PDB entry 5MFC | X-ray diffraction, 2.40 A resolution | chains A and B

# Chain A
Molecule: Yiiim5aii
Organism: synthetic construct
Sequence (286 residues; numbered 8 to 293; the number before each row is that of its first residue):
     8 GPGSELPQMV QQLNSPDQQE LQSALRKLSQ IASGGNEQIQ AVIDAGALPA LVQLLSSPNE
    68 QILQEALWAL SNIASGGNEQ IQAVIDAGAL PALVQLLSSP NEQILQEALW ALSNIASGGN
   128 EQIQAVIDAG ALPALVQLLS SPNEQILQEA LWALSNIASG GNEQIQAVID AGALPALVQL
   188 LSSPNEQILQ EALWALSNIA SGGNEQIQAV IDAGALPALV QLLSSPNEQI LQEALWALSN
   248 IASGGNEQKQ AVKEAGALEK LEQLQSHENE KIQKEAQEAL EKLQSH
Unresolved in the structure: 293
Reported in the primary citation:
  - conformationally variable residues (side-chain flip): Glu156

# Chain B
Molecule: (KR)4-Green fluorescent protein, Green fluorescent protein
Organism: Aequorea victoria
UniProt: A0A059PIQ0 (A0A059PIQ0_AEQVI); residues 1003-1238 here correspond to UniProt positions 3-238 (UniProt number = residue number - 1000)
Sequence (255 residues; numbered 982 to 1238; 2 numbers in that range are skipped by the numbering (no residue carries them; nothing is unmodelled there); the number before each row is that of its first residue):
   982 GPGSGSPKRK RKRKREGKLM SKGEELFTGV VPILVELDGD VNGHKFSVRG EGEGDATNGK
  1042 LTLKFICTTG KLPVPWPTLV TTL
  1066 T
  1068 VQCFSRYPDH MKRHDFFKSA MPEGYVQERT ISFKDDGTYK TRAEVKFEGD TLVNRIELKG
  1128 IDFKEDGNIL GHKLEYNFNS HNVYITADKQ KNGIKANFKI RHNVEDGSVQ LADHYQQNTP
  1188 IGDGPVLLPD NHYLSTQSVL SKDPNEKRDH MVLLEFVTAA GITHGMDELY K
Unresolved in the structure: 982-988, 1232-1238
Glycans and other covalent adducts: covalent link Leu1064-Thr1066; covalent link Thr1066-Val1068
Modified residues: Thr1066 (chromophore; CRO)
Construct notes: conflict Arg1030 (Ser30 in A0A059PIQ0), Ser1072 (Ala72 in A0A059PIQ0), Arg1080 (Gln80 in A0A059PIQ0), Val1206 (Ala206 in A0A059PIQ0); chromophore (1066, 1066, 1066)

# How chain A and chain B interact
Residue-residue contacts (82):
  Arg33(A) - Gly1191(B)
  Arg33(A) - Pro1192(B)
  Gln37(A) - Arg1080(B)
  Ser40(A) - Lys999(B)
  Ser40(A) - Met1001(B)
  Ser40(A) - Arg1080(B)  hydrogen bond
  Gly41(A) - Lys999(B)
  Gly41(A) - Arg1080(B)
  Asn43(A) - Lys999(B)  hydrogen bond
  Ile46(A) - Lys999(B)
  Gln71(A) - Lys1003(B)
  Glu72(A) - Lys1003(B)  salt bridge
  Glu72(A) - Pro1192(B)
  Trp75(A) - Leu1000(B)  hydrogen bond (side chain-backbone)
  Trp75(A) - Met1001(B)
  Trp75(A) - Ser1002(B)
  Trp75(A) - Lys1003(B)
  Asn79(A) - Lys999(B)
  Asn79(A) - Leu1000(B)  hydrogen bond (side chain-backbone)
  Ser82(A) - Arg996(B)  hydrogen bond (backbone-side chain)
  Ser82(A) - Gly998(B)
  Ser82(A) - Lys999(B)
  Gln110(A) - Lys1003(B)
  Gln110(A) - Pro1089(B)
  Gln113(A) - Glu1006(B)
  Gln113(A) - Leu1007(B)
  Glu114(A) - Lys1003(B)
  Glu114(A) - Glu1006(B)
  Trp117(A) - Glu997(B)
  Trp117(A) - Gly998(B)  hydrogen bond (side chain-backbone)
  Trp117(A) - Leu1000(B)  hydrophobic
  Trp117(A) - Glu1006(B)
  Trp117(A) - Thr1009(B)
  Ser120(A) - Glu997(B)  hydrogen bond
  Asn121(A) - Arg996(B)
  Asn121(A) - Glu997(B)  hydrogen bond (side chain-backbone)
  Asn121(A) - Gly998(B)  hydrogen bond (side chain-backbone)
  Ala123(A) - Arg994(B)
  Ser124(A) - Arg994(B)
  Ser124(A) - Lys995(B)
  Ser124(A) - Arg996(B)
  Gly125(A) - Arg994(B)  hydrogen bond (backbone-side chain)
  Gly126(A) - Arg994(B)
  Asn127(A) - Arg994(B)  hydrogen bond
  Ile130(A) - Arg994(B)
  Asn150(A) - Asp1117(B)
  Glu151(A) - Gly1010(B)
  Glu151(A) - Val1011(B)  hydrogen bond (side chain-backbone)
  Gln152(A) - Leu1007(B)  hydrogen bond (side chain-backbone)
  Gln152(A) - Phe1008(B)
  Gln152(A) - Thr1009(B)
  Gln152(A) - Gly1010(B)
  Gln152(A) - Val1011(B)
  Gln152(A) - Val1012(B)
  Gln155(A) - Thr1009(B)
  Gln155(A) - Gly1010(B)
  Glu156(A) - Glu997(B)
  Glu156(A) - Glu1006(B)
  Trp159(A) - Lys995(B)  hydrogen bond (side chain-backbone)
  Trp159(A) - Arg996(B)
  Trp159(A) - Glu997(B)
  Asn163(A) - Arg994(B)
  Asn163(A) - Lys995(B)  hydrogen bond (side chain-backbone)
  Ser166(A) - Arg992(B)
  Ser166(A) - Lys993(B)
  Ser166(A) - Arg994(B)  hydrogen bond
  Asn192(A) - Val1011(B)
  Gln194(A) - Gly1010(B)
  Gln194(A) - Val1011(B)
  Gln194(A) - Asp1036(B)
  Trp201(A) - Lys993(B)  hydrogen bond (side chain-backbone)
  Trp201(A) - Lys995(B)
  Asn205(A) - Arg992(B)
  Asn205(A) - Lys993(B)  hydrogen bond (side chain-backbone)
  Ser208(A) - Arg990(B)
  Ser208(A) - Arg992(B)  hydrogen bond (backbone-side chain)
  Gly209(A) - Arg990(B)  hydrogen bond (backbone-side chain)
  Ile214(A) - Arg990(B)
  Asn247(A) - Arg990(B)
  Asn247(A) - Lys991(B)  hydrogen bond (side chain-backbone)
  Ser250(A) - Arg990(B)  hydrogen bond (backbone-side chain)
  Lys289(A) - Lys989(B)
Also at the interface, not in a pair above, chain A (50 interface residues in all): Gln68, Ser78, Glu109, Pro149, Ser162, Gly167, Ala207, Asn211, Gly251
Also at the interface, not in a pair above, chain B (32 interface residues in all): Gly1004, Met1088, Gly1116, Asp1190
From the paper, about this interface:
  - pairs named by the authors: Asn79(A)-Leu1000(B) (hydrogen bond), Trp117(A)-Glu997(B), Asn121(A)-Gly998(B), Trp159(A)-Glu997(B), Asn247(A)-Lys991(B)
  - interface residues, chain B: Arg992(B), Lys993(B), Arg994(B), Lys995(B), Arg996(B), Glu997(B), Lys999(B), Leu1000(B)

# In short
50 residues of chain A face 32 of chain B across their interface; the contacts include 22 hydrogen bonds and 1
salt bridge. Polar pairs include Glu72(A)-Lys1003(B), Ser40(A)-Arg1080(B) and Asn43(A)-Lys999(B). The paper
describes a hydrogen bond between Asn79(A) and Leu1000(B); contacts between Trp117(A) and Glu997(B), Asn121(A)
and Gly998(B) and Trp159(A) and Glu997(B) among others. The paper reports interface residues Arg992(B),
Lys993(B) and Arg994(B) among others; conformational variability at Glu156(A).
Here chain A is Yiiim5aii (synthetic construct) and chain B is (KR)4-Green fluorescent protein, Green
fluorescent protein (Aequorea victoria). Entry 5MFC (Designed armadillo repeat protein YIIIM5AII in complex
with (KR)4-GFP) was determined by X-ray diffraction, deposited together with 5MFD.
